1EX7 - chain A; structure by X-ray diffraction, 1.90 A resolution.

== Chain A ==
Molecule: Guanylate kinase
From: Saccharomyces cerevisiae
Notes: EC 2.7.4.8
UniProtKB: P15454 (KGUA_YEAST); residues 1-186 here = UniProt positions 1-186
Amino-acid sequence (186 residues; row label = number of the first residue in the row):
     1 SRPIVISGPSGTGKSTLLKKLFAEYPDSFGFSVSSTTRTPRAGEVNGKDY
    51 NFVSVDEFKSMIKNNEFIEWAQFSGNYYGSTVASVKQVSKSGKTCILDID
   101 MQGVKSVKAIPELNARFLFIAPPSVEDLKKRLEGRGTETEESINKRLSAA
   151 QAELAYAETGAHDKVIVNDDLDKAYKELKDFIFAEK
Small-molecule neighbours: guanosine-5'-monophosphate (5GP): S34, R38, R41, Y50, E69, A71, F73, Y78, G79, S80, D98, I99, D100, G103
Swiss-Prot annotation at these positions:
  - binding site (GMP): S35

== Overview ==
Ligands of chain A: guanosine-5'-monophosphate. From UniProt: GMP-binding residue S35.
Chain A is Guanylate kinase (Saccharomyces cerevisiae); the structure, Crystal structure of yeast guanylate
kinase in complex with guanosine-5'-monophosphate, was determined by X-ray diffraction together with 1EX6 from
the same study.
